8JNR - chains I and M of the 14 polymer chains in the assembly; structure by X-ray diffraction, 3.66 A resolution.

[Chain I]
Protein: Synthetic antibody heavy chain
Organism: Homo sapiens
Notes: antibody fragment or engineered binder
Amino-acid sequence (216 residues; row label = number of the first residue in the row):
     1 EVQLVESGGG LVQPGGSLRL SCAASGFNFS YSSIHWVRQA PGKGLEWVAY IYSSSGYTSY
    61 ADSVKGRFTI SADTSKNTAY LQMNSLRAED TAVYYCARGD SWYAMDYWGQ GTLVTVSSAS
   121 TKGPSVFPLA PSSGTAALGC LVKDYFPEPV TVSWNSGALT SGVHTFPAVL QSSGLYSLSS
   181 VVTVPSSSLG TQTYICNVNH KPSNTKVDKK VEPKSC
Not modelled in the structure: 1, 134-135, 214-216
Disulfides: Cys-22/Cys-96, Cys-140/Cys-196

[Chain M]
Protein: Synthetic antibody light chain
Organism: Homo sapiens
Notes: antibody fragment or engineered binder
Amino-acid sequence (217 residues; row label = number of the first residue in the row):
     1 SDIQMTQSPS SLSASVGDRV TITCRASQSV SSAVAWYQQK PGKAPKLLIY SASSLYSGVP
    61 SRFSGSRSGT DFTLTISSLQ PEDFATYYCQ QPSYIYYPVT FGQGTKVEIK RTVAAPSVFI
   121 FPPSDSQLKS GTASVVCLLN NFYPREAKVQ WKVDNALQSG NSQESVTEQD SKDSTYSLSS
   181 TLTLSKADYE KHKVYACEVT HQGLSSPVTK SFNRGEC
Not modelled in the structure: 1-2, 217
Disulfides: Cys-24/Cys-89, Cys-137/Cys-197

[Interface between chain I and chain M]
Contacting residue pairs (82; chain I residue first):
  Val-37(I) / Phe-101(M)  hydrophobic
  Gln-39(I) / Gln-39(M)  hydrogen bond
  Gln-39(I) / Tyr-88(M)
  Gly-42(I) / Ser-8(M)
  Gly-42(I) / Pro-9(M)
  Lys-43(I) / Gln-4(M)
  Lys-43(I) / Thr-6(M)  hydrogen bond (side chain-backbone)
  Lys-43(I) / Ser-8(M)
  Lys-43(I) / Tyr-88(M)  hydrogen bond (backbone-side chain)
  Gly-44(I) / Thr-6(M)  hydrogen bond (backbone-side chain)
  Gly-44(I) / Gln-7(M)  hydrogen bond (backbone-backbone)
  Gly-44(I) / Tyr-88(M)
  Leu-45(I) / Thr-6(M)
  Leu-45(I) / Pro-45(M)  hydrophobic
  Leu-45(I) / Tyr-88(M)
  Leu-45(I) / Phe-101(M)
  Glu-46(I) / Met-5(M)
  Glu-46(I) / Thr-6(M)
  Trp-47(I) / Pro-98(M)  hydrophobic
  Trp-47(I) / Val-99(M)
  Trp-47(I) / Phe-101(M)
  Tyr-50(I) / Tyr-96(M)
  Tyr-50(I) / Tyr-97(M)  hydrogen bond (side chain-backbone)
  Tyr-50(I) / Val-99(M)  hydrophobic
  Tyr-52(I) / Ile-95(M)
  Tyr-52(I) / Tyr-96(M)  hydrogen bond (side chain-backbone)
  Tyr-57(I) / Tyr-96(M)  hydrogen bond (side chain-backbone)
  Ser-59(I) / Tyr-97(M)
  Ser-59(I) / Pro-98(M)
  Ser-63(I) / Met-5(M)
  Tyr-95(I) / Ala-44(M)  hydrophobic
  Trp-102(I) / Ala-33(M)  hydrophobic
  Trp-102(I) / Ser-93(M)  hydrogen bond (side chain-backbone)
  Trp-102(I) / Ile-95(M)
  Tyr-103(I) / Ala-33(M)
  Tyr-103(I) / Val-34(M)
  Tyr-103(I) / Ala-35(M)  hydrophobic
  Tyr-103(I) / Tyr-37(M)  hydrogen bond (backbone-side chain)
  Tyr-103(I) / Tyr-50(M)
  Tyr-103(I) / Ser-51(M)  hydrogen bond (side chain-backbone)
  Tyr-103(I) / Gln-90(M)  hydrogen bond (backbone-side chain)
  Tyr-103(I) / Ser-93(M)
  Ala-104(I) / Leu-47(M)  hydrophobic
  Ala-104(I) / Tyr-50(M)  hydrophobic
  Met-105(I) / Tyr-37(M)  hydrogen bond (backbone-side chain)
  Met-105(I) / Leu-47(M)
  Met-105(I) / Phe-101(M)  hydrophobic
  Asp-106(I) / Tyr-56(M)
  Trp-108(I) / Tyr-37(M)
  Trp-108(I) / Pro-45(M)
  Gly-109(I) / Ala-44(M)
  Phe-127(I) / Ser-124(M)
  Phe-127(I) / Ser-126(M)
  Phe-127(I) / Gln-127(M)
  Pro-128(I) / Ser-124(M)
  Leu-129(I) / Phe-121(M)
  Leu-129(I) / Val-136(M)  hydrophobic
  Ala-130(I) / Phe-121(M)
  Ala-137(I) / Phe-119(M)  hydrophobic
  Ala-137(I) / Phe-121(M)
  Leu-138(I) / Phe-121(M)  hydrophobic
  Leu-141(I) / Ser-134(M)
  Lys-143(I) / Gln-127(M)
  Lys-143(I) / Thr-132(M)
  Lys-143(I) / Ser-134(M)
  Lys-143(I) / Thr-183(M)
  His-164(I) / Asn-140(M)
  His-164(I) / Asn-141(M)  hydrogen bond
  His-164(I) / Ser-177(M)  hydrogen bond
  Phe-166(I) / Ser-165(M)
  Phe-166(I) / Thr-167(M)
  Phe-166(I) / Ser-177(M)
  Phe-166(I) / Leu-178(M)
  Phe-166(I) / Ser-179(M)
  Pro-167(I) / Ser-165(M)  hydrogen bond (backbone-side chain)
  Pro-167(I) / Val-166(M)
  Val-169(I) / Gln-163(M)
  Leu-170(I) / Gln-163(M)  hydrogen bond (backbone-side chain)
  Gln-171(I) / Gln-163(M)
  Ser-179(I) / Ser-179(M)  hydrogen bond
  Val-181(I) / Leu-138(M)  hydrophobic
  Thr-183(I) / Asn-140(M)
Other interface residues (no listed pair), chain I (44 interface residues in all): His-35, Arg-38, Tyr-60, Glu-89, Pro-131, Lys-209
Other interface residues (no listed pair), chain M (48 interface residues in all): Ile-3, Lys-43, Tyr-94

[Overview]
44 residues of chain I and 48 residues of chain M are in contact; the contacts include 18 hydrogen bonds.
Polar contacts include Gln-39(I)/Gln-39(M), Lys-43(I)/Thr-6(M) and Lys-43(I)/Tyr-88(M).
Chain I is Synthetic antibody heavy chain and chain M is Synthetic antibody light chain, both from Homo
sapiens; the structure, Crystal structure of human ALKBH3 bound to 3mC containing ssDNA through distal
crosslink, was determined by X-ray diffraction, deposited together with 8JNK.
